PDB entry 1HTO | X-ray diffraction, 2.40 A resolution | chains A and H of the 12 polymer chains in the assembly

Chain A (and H):
Name: Glutamine synthetase
Organism: Mycobacterium tuberculosis
Notes: EC 6.3.1.2; chain H of this document is another copy of the same molecule, construct and numbering; everything in this record applies to it too
UniProt: Q10377 (GLN1_MYCTU); the construct lacks a stretch of the UniProt sequence and is renumbered around it, so the offset changes along the chain: 601-603 = UniProt 2-4; 1-167 = UniProt 5-171; 500-502 = UniProt 172-174; 168-286 = UniProt 175-293; 3 more segments
Chain sequence (477 residues; numbered 601 to 468; the number before each row is that of its first residue):
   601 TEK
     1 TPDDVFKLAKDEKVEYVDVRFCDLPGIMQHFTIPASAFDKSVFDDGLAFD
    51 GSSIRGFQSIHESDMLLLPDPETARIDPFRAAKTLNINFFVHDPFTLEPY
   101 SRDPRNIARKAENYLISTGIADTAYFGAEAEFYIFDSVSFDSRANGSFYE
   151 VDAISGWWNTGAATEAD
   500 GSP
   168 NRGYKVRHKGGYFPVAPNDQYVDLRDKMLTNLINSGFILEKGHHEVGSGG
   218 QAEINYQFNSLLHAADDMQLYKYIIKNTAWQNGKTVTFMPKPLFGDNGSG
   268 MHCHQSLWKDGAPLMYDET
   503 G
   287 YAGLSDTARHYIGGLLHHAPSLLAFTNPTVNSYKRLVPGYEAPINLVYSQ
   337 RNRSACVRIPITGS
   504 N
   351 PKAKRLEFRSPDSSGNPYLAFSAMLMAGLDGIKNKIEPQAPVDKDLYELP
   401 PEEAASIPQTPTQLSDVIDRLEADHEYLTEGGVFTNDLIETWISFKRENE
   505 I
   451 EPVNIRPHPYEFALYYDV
Bound ions: Mn2+: His269, Glu357
Small-molecule neighbours: adenosine monophosphate (AMP): Tyr125, Phe126, Gly127, Ala128, Glu129, Gly209, His210, Asn222, Tyr223, Gln224, Phe225, His271, Gln272, Ser273, Trp275, Arg344, Lys352, Arg355
Reported in the primary citation:
  - binding site for citric acid: Glu131, Asn264, Gly265, His269, Arg321, Glu327, Arg339, Arg359
  - conformationally variable residues (loop rearrangement, order/disorder transition, register shift): Asp50 to Asp64, Leu68 to Arg80, Ala153 to Tyr188, Glu212, Phe255 to Gly267, Pro324 to Pro329, Pro388 to Pro411
  - post-translational modification sites: Tyr397 (citing earlier work)

How chain A and chain H interact:
Residue-residue contacts (16):
  Tyr171(A) with Tyr466(H), hydrophobic; Asp467(H)
  Val173(A) with Ala463(H); Asp467(H)
  His175(A) with Ala463(H), hydrogen bond (side chain-backbone); Leu464(H), hydrogen bond (side chain-backbone); Asp467(H), salt bridge
  Asn185(A) with Asp467(H), hydrogen bond
  Ala463(A) with Val173(H); His175(H), hydrogen bond (backbone-side chain)
  Leu464(A) with His175(H)
  Tyr466(A) with Tyr171(H), hydrophobic
  Asp467(A) with Tyr171(H); Val173(H); His175(H), salt bridge; Asn185(H), hydrogen bond
Other interface residues (no listed pair), chain A (9 interface residues in all): Arg169

In short:
9 residues of chain A and 8 residues of chain H are in contact; the contacts include 5 hydrogen bonds and 2
salt bridges. Among the polar pairs are His175(A)-Asp467(H), His175(A)-Ala463(H) and His175(A)-Leu464(H). The
paper reports a binding site for citric acid at Glu131(A), Asn264(A) and Gly265(A) among others; a
modification site at Tyr397(A).
Chain A and chain H are both Glutamine synthetase (Mycobacterium tuberculosis); the structure,
Crystallographic structure of a relaxed glutamine synthetase from mycobacterium tuberculosis, was determined
by X-ray diffraction (same publication as 1HTQ).
